PDB entry 5CEM | X-ray diffraction, 2.10 A resolution | chain A

Chain A:
Molecule: Tribbles homolog 1
Organism: Homo sapiens
UniProtKB: Q96RU8 (TRIB1_HUMAN); residues 83-371 here = UniProt positions 83-371
Chain sequence (292 residues; numbered 81 to 372; the number before each row is that of its first residue):
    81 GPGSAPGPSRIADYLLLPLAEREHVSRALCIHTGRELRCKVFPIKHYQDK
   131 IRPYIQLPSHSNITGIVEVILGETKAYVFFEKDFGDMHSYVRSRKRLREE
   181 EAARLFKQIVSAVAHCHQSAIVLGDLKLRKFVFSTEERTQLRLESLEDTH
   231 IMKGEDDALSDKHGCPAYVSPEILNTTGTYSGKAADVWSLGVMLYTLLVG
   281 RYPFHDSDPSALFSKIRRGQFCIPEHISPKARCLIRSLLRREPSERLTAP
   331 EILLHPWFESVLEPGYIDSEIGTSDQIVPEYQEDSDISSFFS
Unresolved in the structure: 81-87, 140-141, 229-237, 343-356, 365-372
Differences from the reference sequence: expression tag (81-82, 372)
Curated features (UniProtKB/Swiss-Prot):
  - motif: Asp-355 to Glu-360 (COP1-binding)

Summary:
Chain A is Tribbles homolog 1 (Homo sapiens); the structure, Pseudokinase and C-terminal extension of Human
Tribbles Homolog 1, was determined by X-ray diffraction together with 5CEK from the same study.
